Entry 7WM2 (electron microscopy, 2.69 A resolution); this record covers chains A and D of the 4 polymer chains in the assembly.

# Chain A (and D)
Name: Potassium channel AKT1
Source organism: Arabidopsis thaliana
Notes: chain D of this document is another copy of the same molecule, construct and numbering; everything in this record applies to it too
UniProt: Q38998 (AKT1_ARATH); residues 1-857 here = UniProt positions 1-857
Sequence (895 residues; row label = number of the first residue in the row):
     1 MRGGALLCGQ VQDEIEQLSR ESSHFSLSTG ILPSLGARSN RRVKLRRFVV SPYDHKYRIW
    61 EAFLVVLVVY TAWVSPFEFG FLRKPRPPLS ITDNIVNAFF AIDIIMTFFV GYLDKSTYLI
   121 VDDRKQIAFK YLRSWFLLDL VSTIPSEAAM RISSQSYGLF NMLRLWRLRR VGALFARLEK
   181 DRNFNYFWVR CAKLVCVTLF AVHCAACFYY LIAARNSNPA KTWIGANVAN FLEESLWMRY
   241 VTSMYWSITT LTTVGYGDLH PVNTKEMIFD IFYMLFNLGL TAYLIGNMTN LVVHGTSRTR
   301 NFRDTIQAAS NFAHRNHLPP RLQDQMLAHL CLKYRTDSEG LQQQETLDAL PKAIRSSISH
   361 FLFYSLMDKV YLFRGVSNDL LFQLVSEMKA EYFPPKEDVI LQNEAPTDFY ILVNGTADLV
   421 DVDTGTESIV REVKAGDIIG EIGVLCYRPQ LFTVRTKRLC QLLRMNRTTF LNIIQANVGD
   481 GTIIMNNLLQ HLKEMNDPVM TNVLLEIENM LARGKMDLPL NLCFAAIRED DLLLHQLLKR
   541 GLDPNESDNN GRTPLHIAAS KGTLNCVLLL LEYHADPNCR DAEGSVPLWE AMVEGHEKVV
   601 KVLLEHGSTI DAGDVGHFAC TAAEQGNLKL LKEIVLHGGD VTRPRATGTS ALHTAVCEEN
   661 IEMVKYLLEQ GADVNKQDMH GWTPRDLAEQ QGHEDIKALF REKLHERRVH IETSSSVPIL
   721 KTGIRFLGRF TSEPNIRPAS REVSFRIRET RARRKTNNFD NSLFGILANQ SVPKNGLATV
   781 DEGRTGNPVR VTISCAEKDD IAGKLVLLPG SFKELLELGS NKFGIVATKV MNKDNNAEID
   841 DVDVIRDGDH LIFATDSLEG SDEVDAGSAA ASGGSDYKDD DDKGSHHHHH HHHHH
Not modelled in the structure: 1-43, 514-895 (chain D: 1-43, 513-895)
Differences from the reference sequence: expression tag (858-895)
Ion coordination: K+ site 1: T253, V254 (shared with 2 residues of chain B; 2 residues of chain C; T253(D), V254(D) of chain D); K+ site 2: T253 (shared with 1 residue of chain B; 1 residue of chain C; T253(D) of chain D); K+ site 3: G255 (shared with 1 residue of chain B; 1 residue of chain C; G255(D) of chain D)
Curated features (UniProtKB/Swiss-Prot):
  - binding site (a nucleoside 3',5'-cyclic phosphate): L372 to K493

# How chain A and chain D interact
Residue-residue contacts - 64 pairs, chain A then chain D:
  E179(A) - R303(D)
  D181(A) - R303(D)  hydrogen bond (backbone-side chain)
  R182(A) - I306(D)  hydrogen bond (side chain-backbone)
  R182(A) - Q307(D)  hydrogen bond (backbone-side chain)
  R182(A) - S310(D)
  Y186(A) - R303(D)
  W246(A) - Y256(D)  hydrogen bond
  T250(A) - V254(D)
  T250(A) - Y256(D)  hydrogen bond
  T253(A) - T252(D)
  T253(A) - T253(D)
  T253(A) - V254(D)
  V254(A) - V254(D)
  G255(A) - V254(D)
  G255(A) - G255(D)
  Y256(A) - Y256(D)
  G257(A) - Y256(D)
  L259(A) - Y256(D)
  H260(A) - Y256(D)
  H260(A) - D258(D)  salt bridge
  P261(A) - Y245(D)
  M267(A) - Y245(D)  hydrophobic
  I268(A) - W237(D)  hydrophobic
  D270(A) - Y256(D)  hydrogen bond
  I271(A) - M244(D)  hydrophobic
  M274(A) - I248(D)  hydrophobic
  M274(A) - T249(D)
  M274(A) - T252(D)
  M274(A) - Y256(D)  hydrophobic
  L275(A) - L199(D)  hydrophobic
  A282(A) - M288(D)
  Y283(A) - M288(D)  hydrophobic
  I285(A) - I285(D)  hydrophobic
  G286(A) - T289(D)
  G286(A) - V292(D)
  T289(A) - T289(D)
  N290(A) - V293(D)
  N290(A) - T296(D)  hydrogen bond
  H294(A) - R300(D)
  G340(A) - N311(D)
  Q343(A) - A308(D)
  Q343(A) - N311(D)
  Q343(A) - F312(D)
  T346(A) - A308(D)
  T346(A) - A309(D)
  T346(A) - F312(D)
  A349(A) - H329(D)  hydrogen bond (backbone-side chain)
  A349(A) - K333(D)  hydrogen bond (backbone-side chain)
  L350(A) - H329(D)
  L350(A) - L330(D)  hydrophobic
  P351(A) - H329(D)
  P351(A) - K396(D)
  A353(A) - K396(D)  hydrogen bond (backbone-side chain)
  A353(A) - R455(D)
  I354(A) - Q325(D)
  I354(A) - K396(D)
  I358(A) - L322(D)  hydrophobic
  I358(A) - M326(D)  hydrophobic
  F361(A) - L318(D)  hydrophobic
  F361(A) - P319(D)
  L362(A) - N316(D)
  D379(A) - T426(D)
  A476(A) - T424(D)
  N477(A) - T424(D)  hydrogen bond (side chain-backbone)
Interface residues without a listed pair, chain A (48 interface residues in all): F184, T264, L278, N287, E339, L347, Q383
Interface residues without a listed pair, chain D (48 interface residues in all): T198, M238, V241, T242, L251, R315, E397, G425

# Overview
The chain A/chain D interface involves 48 residues from each chain; the contacts include 11 hydrogen bonds and
1 salt bridge. Polar pairs include H260(A)-D258(D), D181(A)-R303(D) and R182(A)-I306(D). UniProt lists
nucleoside 3',5'-cyclic phosphate-binding residues L372(A) and K493(A) on chain A.
Chain A and chain D are both Potassium channel AKT1 (Arabidopsis thaliana); the structure, Cryo-EM structure
of AKT1, was determined by electron microscopy, deposited together with 9IS8 and 7WM1.
